PDB entry 7EUO | electron microscopy, 2.90 A resolution | chains A and S of the 6 polymer chains in the assembly

Chain A:
Name: Guanine nucleotide-binding protein G(i) subunit alpha-1
Source organism: Homo sapiens
Reference sequence: P63096 (GNAI1_HUMAN); residue numbers follow UniProt; this construct covers 1-354
Chain sequence (354 residues; each row starts with the number of its first residue):
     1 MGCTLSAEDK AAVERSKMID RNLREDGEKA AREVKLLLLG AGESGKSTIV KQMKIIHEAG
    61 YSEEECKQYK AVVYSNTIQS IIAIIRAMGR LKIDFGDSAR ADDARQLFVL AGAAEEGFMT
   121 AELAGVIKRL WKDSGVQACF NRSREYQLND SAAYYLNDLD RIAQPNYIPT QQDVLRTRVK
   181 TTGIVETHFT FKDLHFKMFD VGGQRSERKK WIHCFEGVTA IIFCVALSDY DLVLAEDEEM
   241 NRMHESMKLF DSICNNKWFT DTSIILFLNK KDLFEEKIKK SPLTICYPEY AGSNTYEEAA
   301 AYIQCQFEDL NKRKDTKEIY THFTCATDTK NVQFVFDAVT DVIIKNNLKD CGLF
Not modelled in the structure: 1-4, 56-178, 230-238
UniProt features mapped onto this chain:
  - region: Lys35 to Thr48 (G1 motif), Asp173 to Thr181 (G2 motif), Phe196 to Arg205 (G3 motif), Ile265 to Asp272 (G4 motif), Thr324 to Thr329 (G5 motif)
  - binding site (GTP): Glu43 to Thr48, Ser151, Leu175 to Thr181, Asp200 to Gln204, Asn269 to Asp272, Ala326
  - binding site (Mg(2+)): Ser47, Thr181
  - modified residue: Arg178 (ADP-ribosylarginine), Gln204 (Deamidated glutamine), Cys351 (ADP-ribosylcysteine)
  - lipidation: Gly2 (N-myristoyl glycine), Cys3 (S-palmitoyl cysteine)
  - natural variant: Gly40 (G40C: In NEDHISB; G40R: In NEDHISB), Gly45 (G45D: In NEDHISB), Thr48 (T48I: In NEDHISB; T48K: In NEDHISB), Gln52 (Q52P: In NEDHISB), Ser75 (deletion: In NEDHISB; uncertain significance), Gln172 (deletion: In NEDHISB), Asp173 (D173V: In NEDHISB), Glu186 to Phe189 (deletion: In NEDHISB; uncertain significance), Cys224 (C224Y: In NEDHISB), Lys270 (K270N: In NEDHISB; K270R: In NEDHISB), Asp272 (D272G: In NEDHISB), Ala326 (A326P: In NEDHISB), 1 further natural variant entry in UniProt
  - mutagenesis: Gly42 (G42R: Abolishes switch to an activated conformation and dissociation from beta and gamma subunits upon GTP binding. Abolishes interaction with RGS family members), Glu116 (E116L: Enhances interaction (inactive GDP-bound) with RGS14), Gln147 (Q147L: Enhances interaction (inactive GDP-bound) with RGS14), Glu245 (E245L: Enhances interaction (inactive GDP-bound) with RGS14)

Chain S:
Name: scFv16
Source organism: Mus musculus
Notes: antibody fragment or engineered binder
Chain sequence (269 residues; numbered 1 to 269; the number before each row is that of its first residue):
     1 DVQLVESGGG LVQPGGSRKL SCSASGFAFS SFGMHWVRQA PEKGLEWVAY ISSGSGTIYY
    61 ADTVKGRFTI SRDDPKNTLF LQMTSLRSED TAMYYCVRSI YYYGSSPFDF WGQGTTLTVS
   121 SGGGGSGGGG SGGGGSDIVM TQATSSVPVT PGESVSISCR SSKSLLHSNG NTYLYWFLQR
   181 PGQSPQLLIY RMSNLASGVP DRFSGSGSGT AFTLTISRLE AEDVGVYYCM QHLEYPLTFG
   241 AGTKLELKGS LEVLFQGPAA AHHHHHHHH
Not modelled in the structure: 1, 122-135, 248-269
Cystine bridges: Cys22-Cys96, Cys159-Cys229

Interface between chain A and chain S:
Pairs across the interface - 18 pairs, chain A then chain S:
  Leu5(A) with His167(S)
  Ala7(A) with His167(S); Leu233(S)
  Glu8(A) with Tyr101(S); Pro107(S); Tyr173(S); Tyr175(S), hydrogen bond; Arg191(S), salt bridge
  Asp9(A) with Asn169(S), hydrogen bond
  Ala11(A) with Tyr101(S), hydrophobic
  Glu14(A) with Ser52(S); Gly56(S); Thr57(S), hydrogen bond
  Arg15(A) with Ser31(S), hydrogen bond; Tyr101(S); Tyr102(S)
  Met18(A) with Ser53(S); Gly54(S)
Interface residues without a listed pair, chain A (9 interface residues in all): Ala12
Interface residues without a listed pair, chain S (17 interface residues in all): Ile100, His232

In short:
Chain A and chain S form an interface of 9 and 17 residues respectively, with 4 hydrogen bonds and 1 salt
bridge. Among the polar pairs are Glu8(A)-Arg191(S), Glu8(A)-Tyr175(S) and Asp9(A)-Asn169(S).
Chain A is Guanine nucleotide-binding protein G(i) subunit alpha-1 (Homo sapiens) and chain S is scFv16 (Mus
musculus); the structure, The structure of formyl peptide receptor 1 in complex with Gi and peptide agonist
fMLF, was determined by electron microscopy (same publication as 7VFX).
